PDB entry 5UA1 | X-ray diffraction, 2.90 A resolution | chains A and C of the 4 polymer chains in the assembly

Chain A:
Name: HTH-type transcriptional repressor KstR
Organism: Mycobacterium tuberculosis (strain ATCC 25618 / H37Rv)
UniProt: P96856 (KSTR_MYCTU); residues -1 to 199 here correspond to UniProt positions 20-220 (UniProt number = residue number + 21)
Chain sequence (203 residues; row label = number of the first residue in the row; numbers below 1 keep their minus sign (Gly-3 is residue -3)):
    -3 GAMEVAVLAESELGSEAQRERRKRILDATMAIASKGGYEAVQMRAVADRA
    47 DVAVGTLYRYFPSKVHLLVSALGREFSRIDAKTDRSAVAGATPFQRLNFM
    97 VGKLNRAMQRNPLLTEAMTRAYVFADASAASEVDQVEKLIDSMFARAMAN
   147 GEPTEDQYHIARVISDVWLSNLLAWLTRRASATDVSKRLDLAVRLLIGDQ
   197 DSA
Not modelled in the structure: -3 to 8, 79-86, 147, 195-199
Differences from the reference sequence: expression tag (-3 to -2); conflict Glu0 (Lys21 in P96856)

Chain C:
Molecule: 18-nt DNA strand
Sequence (18 nucleotides; numbered 1 to 18; the number before each row is that of its first residue):
     1 ACTAGAACGTGTTCTAAT

How chain A and chain C interact:
Pairs across the interface (9; chain A residue first):
  Arg17(A) - DC2(C)  salt bridge to the phosphate
  Arg40(A) - DA7(C)  base contact
  Asp47(A) - DT3(C)  phosphate contact
  Val48(A) - DT3(C)  phosphate contact
  Ala49(A) - DT3(C)  hydrogen bond to the phosphate
  Thr52(A) - DC2(C)  sugar contact
  Thr52(A) - DT3(C)  hydrogen bond to the phosphate
  Arg55(A) - DC2(C)  phosphate contact
  Tyr56(A) - DC2(C)  hydrogen bond to the phosphate
Other interface residues (no listed pair), chain A (9 interface residues in all): Gln14
Other interface residues (no listed pair), chain C (5 interface residues in all): DA1, DA4

Overview:
Chain A and chain C form an interface of 9 and 5 residues respectively, with 3 hydrogen bonds and 1 salt
bridge. Polar pairs include Ala49(A)-DT3(C), Thr52(A)-DT3(C) and Tyr56(A)-DC2(C). Chain A is HTH-type
transcriptional repressor KstR (Mycobacterium tuberculosis (strain ATCC 25618 / H37Rv)) and chain C is an
18-nt DNA strand; the structure, Mycobacterium tuberculosis KstR in complex with an 18-bp DNA operator, was
determined by X-ray diffraction.
Chain A is HTH-type transcriptional repressor KstR (Mycobacterium tuberculosis (strain ATCC 25618 / H37Rv))
and chain C is an 18-nt DNA strand; the structure, Mycobacterium tuberculosis KstR in complex with a 18-bp DNA
operator, was determined by X-ray diffraction.
